8B0A - chains A and J of the 11 polymer chains in the assembly; structure by electron microscopy, 3.00 A resolution.

[Chain A]
Molecule: Histone H3
Organism: Xenopus laevis
Reference sequence: A0A310TTQ1 (A0A310TTQ1_XENLA); residues 0-135 here correspond to UniProt positions 1-136 (UniProt number = residue number + 1)
Sequence (136 residues; numbered 0 to 135; the number before each row is that of its first residue; numbering starts at 0):
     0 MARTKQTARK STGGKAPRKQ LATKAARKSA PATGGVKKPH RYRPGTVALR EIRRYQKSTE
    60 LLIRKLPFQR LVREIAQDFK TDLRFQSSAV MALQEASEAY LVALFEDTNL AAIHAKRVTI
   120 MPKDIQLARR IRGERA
Not modelled in the structure: 0-37, 135
Sequence notes: engineered mutation Ala110 (Cys111 in A0A310TTQ1)

[Chain J]
Molecule: DNA (149-MER) Widom 601 sequence
Sequence (160 nucleotides; each row starts with the number of its first residue; numbers below 1 keep their minus sign (DG-76 is residue -76)):
   -76 GCCTATCGAT GTATATATCT GACACGTGCC TGGAGACTAG GGAGTAATCC CCTTGGCGGT
   -16 TAAAACGCGG GGGACAGCGC GTACGTGCGT TTAAGCGGTG CTAGAGCTGT CTACGACCAA
    44 TTGAGCGGCC TCGGCACCGG GATTCTGATG GTCACCTAGA
Not modelled in the structure: 73-83

[Chain A / chain J interface]
Residue-residue contacts - 26 pairs, chain A then chain J:
  Arg40(A) with DT9(J), hydrogen bond to the base; DG10(J), hydrogen bond to the sugar
  Tyr41(A) with DT-67(J), sugar contact; DG-66(J), sugar contact; DT9(J), sugar contact; DG10(J), hydrogen bond to the phosphate
  Arg42(A) with DT9(J), phosphate contact
  Pro43(A) with DG8(J), phosphate contact; DT9(J), phosphate contact
  Gly44(A) with DG8(J), hydrogen bond to the phosphate; DT9(J), hydrogen bond to the phosphate
  Thr45(A) with DT9(J), phosphate contact
  Val46(A) with DT9(J), hydrogen bond to the phosphate; DG10(J), phosphate contact
  Ala47(A) with DT9(J), phosphate contact
  Arg49(A) with DG-66(J), sugar contact
  Lys56(A) with DA-64(J), salt bridge to the phosphate
  Arg63(A) with DA17(J), phosphate contact; DG18(J), phosphate contact
  Lys64(A) with DG18(J), hydrogen bond to the phosphate
  Leu65(A) with DA17(J), phosphate contact; DG18(J), hydrogen bond to the phosphate
  Pro66(A) with DA17(J), phosphate contact
  Arg69(A) with DA17(J), salt bridge to the phosphate
  Arg83(A) with DA26(J), phosphate contact; DG27(J), salt bridge to the phosphate
Interface residues without a listed pair, chain A (18 interface residues in all): His39, Lys115
Interface residues without a listed pair, chain J (12 interface residues in all): DT-65, DA-1

[Summary]
The interface between chain A and chain J involves 18 residues on one side and 12 on the other, with 8
hydrogen bonds and 3 salt bridges. Polar contacts include Arg40(A)-DT9(J), Arg40(A)-DG10(J) and
Tyr41(A)-DG10(J).
Chain A is Histone H3 (Xenopus laevis) and chain J is DNA (149-MER) Widom 601 sequence; the structure, Cryo-EM
structure of ALC1 bound to an asymmetric, site-specifically PARylated nucleosome, was determined by electron
microscopy.
